PDB entry 8HKA | X-ray diffraction, 1.02 A resolution | chain A

[Chain A]
Protein: Periplasmic terephthalate binding protein (TBP)
Organism: Ideonella sakaiensis
UniProtKB: A0A0K8P8D2 (A0A0K8P8D2_IDESA); residue numbers follow UniProt; this construct covers 26-322
Amino-acid sequence (308 residues; row label = number of the first residue in the row):
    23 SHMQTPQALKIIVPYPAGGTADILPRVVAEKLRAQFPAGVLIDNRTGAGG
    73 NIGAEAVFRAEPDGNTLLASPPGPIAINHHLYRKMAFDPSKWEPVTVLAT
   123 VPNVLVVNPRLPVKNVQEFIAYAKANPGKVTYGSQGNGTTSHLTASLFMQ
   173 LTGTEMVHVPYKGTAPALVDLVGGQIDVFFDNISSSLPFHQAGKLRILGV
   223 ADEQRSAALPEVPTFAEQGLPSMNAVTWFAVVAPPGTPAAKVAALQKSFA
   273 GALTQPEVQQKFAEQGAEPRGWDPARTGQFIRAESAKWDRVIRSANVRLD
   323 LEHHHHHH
Not modelled in the structure: 322-330
Construct notes: expression tag (23-25, 323-330)
Residues lining bound ligands: terephthalic acid (UB7): Tyr-37, Gly-41, Thr-42, Ala-43, Asp-44, Pro-93, Pro-94, Gln-157, Thr-161, Thr-162, Gly-185, Thr-186, Asn-204, Thr-249, Phe-251

[Summary]
Chain A binds terephthalic acid.
Chain A is Periplasmic terephthalate binding protein (TBP) (Ideonella sakaiensis); the structure, TPA
bound-form of Periplasmic terephthalate binding protein (TBP) from Ideonella sakaiensis, was determined by
X-ray diffraction (same publication as 8HK9 and 8HKB).
